6G7N - chain A; structure by X-ray diffraction, 1.10 A resolution.

Chain A:
Name: Extracellular solute-binding protein, family 1
Organism: Trichodesmium erythraeum IMS101
UniProt: Q10Z45 (Q10Z45_TRIEI); residues 4-319 here correspond to UniProt positions 34-349 (UniProt number = residue number + 30)
Sequence (318 residues; row label = number of the first residue in the row):
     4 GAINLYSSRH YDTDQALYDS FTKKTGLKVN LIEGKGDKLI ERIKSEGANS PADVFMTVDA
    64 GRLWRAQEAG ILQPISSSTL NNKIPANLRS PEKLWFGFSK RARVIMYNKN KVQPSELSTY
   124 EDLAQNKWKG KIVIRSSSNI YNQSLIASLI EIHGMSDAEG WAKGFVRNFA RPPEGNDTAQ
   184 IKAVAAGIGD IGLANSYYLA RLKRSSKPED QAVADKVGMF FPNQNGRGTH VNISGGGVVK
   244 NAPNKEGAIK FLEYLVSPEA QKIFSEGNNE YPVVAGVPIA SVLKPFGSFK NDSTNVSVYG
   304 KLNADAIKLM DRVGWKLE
Sequence notes: expression tag (320-321)
Bound ions: Fe ion: Tyr144, Tyr200, Tyr201 (together with D-alanine, D-glutamic acid)
Residues lining bound ligands: D-alanine / D-glutamic acid: Ser11, Arg12, Tyr14, Thr60, Val61, Arg65, Arg104, Tyr144, Tyr200, Tyr201, Asn271
Reported in the primary citation:
  - Fe ion coordination: Tyr144, Tyr200, Tyr201

Overview:
Bound to chain A: D-alanine / D-glutamic acid. Tyr144, Tyr200 and Tyr201 form the Fe ion site. From the paper:
Fe ion coordination by Tyr144, Tyr200 and Tyr201.
Chain A is Extracellular solute-binding protein, family 1 (Trichodesmium erythraeum IMS101); the structure,
Trichodesmium Tery_3377 (IdiA) (FutA) with iron and alanine ligand, was determined by X-ray diffraction (same
publication as 6G7P and 6G7Q).
